2HYZ - chain A; structure by X-ray diffraction, 2.30 A resolution.

Chain A:
Molecule: Synthetic consensus tpr protein
Chain sequence (136 residues; numbered 1 to 136; the number before each row is that of its first residue):
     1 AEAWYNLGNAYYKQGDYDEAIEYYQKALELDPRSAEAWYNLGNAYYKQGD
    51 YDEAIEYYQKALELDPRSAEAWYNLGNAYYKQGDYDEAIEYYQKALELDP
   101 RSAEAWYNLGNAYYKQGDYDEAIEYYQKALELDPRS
Covalent attachments: covalent link Ala1-Ser136

Overview:
Chain A is Synthetic consensus tpr protein; the structure, Crystal structure of an 8 repeat consensus TPR
superhelix (orthorombic crystal form), was determined by X-ray diffraction (same publication as 2FO7 and
2AVP).
